1O0C - chains B and A; structure by X-ray diffraction, 2.70 A resolution.

Chain B:
Molecule: Glutaminyl tRNA
Sequence (75 nucleotides; row label = number of the first residue in the row; note: 1 number in that range is skipped by the numbering (no residue carries it; nothing is unmodelled there)):
   901 UGGGGUAUCG CCAAGC
   918 GGUAAGGCAC CGGAUUCUGA UUCCGGCAUU CCGAGGUUCG AAUCCUCGUA CCCCAGCCA
Not modelled in the structure: 901
Sequence notes: engineered mutation U901 (G1 in 43058)

Chain A:
Name: Glutaminyl-tRNA synthetase
Source organism: Escherichia coli
Notes: EC 6.1.1.18
UniProt: P00962 (SYQ_ECOLI); residue numbers follow UniProt; this construct covers 1-553
Chain sequence (554 residues; numbered 0 to 553; the number before each row is that of its first residue; numbering starts at 0):
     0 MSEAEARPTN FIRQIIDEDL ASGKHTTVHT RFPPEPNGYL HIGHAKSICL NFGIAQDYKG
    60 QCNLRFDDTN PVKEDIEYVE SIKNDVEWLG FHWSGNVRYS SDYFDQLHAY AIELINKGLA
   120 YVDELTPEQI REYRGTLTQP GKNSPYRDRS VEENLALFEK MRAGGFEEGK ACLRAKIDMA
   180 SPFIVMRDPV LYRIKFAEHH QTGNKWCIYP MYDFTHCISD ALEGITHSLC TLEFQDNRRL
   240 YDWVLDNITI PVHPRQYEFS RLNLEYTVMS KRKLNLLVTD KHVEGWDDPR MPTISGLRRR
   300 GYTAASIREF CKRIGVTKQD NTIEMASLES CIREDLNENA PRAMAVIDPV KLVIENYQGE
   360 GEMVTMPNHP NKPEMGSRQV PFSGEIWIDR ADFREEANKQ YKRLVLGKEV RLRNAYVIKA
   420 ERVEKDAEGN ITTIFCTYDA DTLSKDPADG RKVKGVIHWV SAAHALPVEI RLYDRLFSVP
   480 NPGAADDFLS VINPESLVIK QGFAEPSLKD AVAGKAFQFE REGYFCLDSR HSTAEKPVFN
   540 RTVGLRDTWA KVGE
Not modelled in the structure: 0-7, 443-453, 548-553
Sequence notes: cloning artifact (0)
Swiss-Prot annotation at these positions:
  - binding site (L-glutamine): Asp67
Small-molecule neighbours:
  - adenosine monophosphate (AMP): Arg30, Phe31, Pro32, Pro33, Glu34, Asn36, His40, Gly42, His43, Lys45, Ser46, Leu228, Thr230, Phe258, Arg260, Leu261, Met268, Lys270
  - glutamic acid (GLU): Arg30, Pro32, Asp66, Tyr211, His215, Ser227, Leu228, Cys229, Phe233, Gln255

Chain B / chain A interface:
Residue-residue contacts (95; chain B residue first):
  G902(B) - Leu136(A)  base contact
  G902(B) - Thr137(A)  base contact
  G902(B) - Pro181(A)  hydrogen bond to the base
  G903(B) - Pro181(A)  sugar contact
  G903(B) - Phe182(A)  sugar contact
  G903(B) - Asp235(A)  hydrogen bond to the base
  G904(B) - Phe182(A)  sugar contact
  G904(B) - Gln234(A)  sugar contact
  G904(B) - Asp235(A)  sugar contact
  G904(B) - Arg238(A)  hydrogen bond to the phosphate
  G905(B) - Gln234(A)  hydrogen bond to the sugar
  G905(B) - Arg237(A)  salt bridge to the phosphate
  G905(B) - Arg238(A)  salt bridge to the phosphate
  G905(B) - Lys317(A)  hydrogen bond to the phosphate
  U906(B) - Lys317(A)  salt bridge to the phosphate
  U906(B) - Gln318(A)  hydrogen bond to the sugar
  A907(B) - Gln318(A)  hydrogen bond to the phosphate
  U908(B) - Gln318(A)  hydrogen bond to the phosphate
  G910(B) - Glu323(A)  hydrogen bond to the base
  C911(B) - Thr321(A)  hydrogen bond to the sugar
  C911(B) - Ile322(A)  sugar contact
  C911(B) - Glu323(A)  sugar contact
  C912(B) - Ile313(A)  hydrogen bond to the sugar
  C912(B) - Asn320(A)  phosphate contact
  C912(B) - Thr321(A)  hydrogen bond to the phosphate
  A913(B) - Ile313(A)  sugar contact
  A913(B) - Thr316(A)  hydrogen bond to the phosphate
  A913(B) - Gln318(A)  phosphate contact
  A914(B) - Thr316(A)  phosphate contact
  G915(B) - Gln13(A)  phosphate contact
  C916(B) - Gln13(A)  hydrogen bond to the base
  G924(B) - Arg312(A)  sugar contact
  C925(B) - Arg312(A)  sugar contact
  C925(B) - Ala325(A)  sugar contact
  C925(B) - Ser326(A)  hydrogen bond to the sugar
  C925(B) - Ser329(A)  sugar contact
  A926(B) - Ala325(A)  sugar contact
  C927(B) - Arg545(A)  salt bridge to the phosphate
  C934(B) - Arg410(A)  hydrogen bond to the base
  C934(B) - Leu411(A)  base contact
  C934(B) - Arg412(A)  hydrogen bond to the sugar
  C934(B) - Asn413(A)  hydrogen bond to the base
  C934(B) - Ala414(A)  hydrogen bond to the base
  C934(B) - Leu442(A)  base contact
  C934(B) - Val455(A)  base contact
  U935(B) - Arg341(A)  hydrogen bond to the base
  U935(B) - Pro369(A)  base contact
  U935(B) - Arg412(A)  hydrogen bond to the sugar
  U935(B) - Gln517(A)  hydrogen bond to the base
  U935(B) - Glu519(A)  base contact
  U935(B) - Arg520(A)  hydrogen bond to the base
  U935(B) - Leu544(A)  base contact
  G936(B) - Gln399(A)  hydrogen bond to the base
  G936(B) - Lys401(A)  salt bridge to the phosphate
  G936(B) - Arg402(A)  hydrogen bond to the base
  G936(B) - Val455(A)  phosphate contact
  G936(B) - Arg520(A)  salt bridge to the phosphate
  A937(B) - Asn370(A)  base contact
  A937(B) - Arg545(A)  sugar contact
  A937(B) - Thr547(A)  phosphate contact
  U938(B) - Asn336(A)  hydrogen bond to the sugar
  U938(B) - Asn370(A)  hydrogen bond to the base
  U938(B) - Arg545(A)  salt bridge to the phosphate
  C969(B) - Asp319(A)  sugar contact
  C970(B) - Asp235(A)  base contact
  C971(B) - Leu136(A)  base contact
  A972(B) - Arg133(A)  hydrogen bond to the sugar
  A972(B) - Thr135(A)  base contact
  A972(B) - Leu136(A)  base contact
  A972(B) - Ile183(A)  sugar contact
  G973(B) - Arg130(A)  phosphate contact
  G973(B) - Arg133(A)  salt bridge to the phosphate
  C974(B) - Leu124(A)  hydrogen bond to the base
  C974(B) - Thr125(A)  base contact
  C974(B) - Pro126(A)  base contact
  C974(B) - Ile129(A)  phosphate contact
  C974(B) - Arg133(A)  salt bridge to the phosphate
  C974(B) - Gly168(A)  hydrogen bond to the base
  C974(B) - Val189(A)  sugar contact
  C974(B) - Arg192(A)  base contact
  C974(B) - Met210(A)  sugar contact
  C975(B) - Asn69(A)  hydrogen bond to the sugar
  C975(B) - Arg192(A)  salt bridge to the phosphate
  C975(B) - Lys194(A)  salt bridge to the phosphate
  C975(B) - Met210(A)  sugar contact
  A976(B) - Glu34(A)  sugar contact
  A976(B) - Asp66(A)  phosphate contact
  A976(B) - Thr68(A)  hydrogen bond to the phosphate
  A976(B) - Asn69(A)  phosphate contact
  A976(B) - Arg192(A)  salt bridge to the phosphate
  A976(B) - Pro209(A)  phosphate contact
  A976(B) - Met210(A)  phosphate contact
  A976(B) - Tyr211(A)  hydrogen bond to the phosphate
  A976(B) - Phe233(A)  base contact
  A976(B) - Asn236(A)  base contact
Interface residues without a listed pair, chain A (71 interface residues in all): Gly134, Ala170, Cys171, Leu231, Glu232, Val315, Tyr400, Thr441

Summary:
Chain B and chain A form an interface of 31 and 71 residues respectively, with 33 hydrogen bonds and 12 salt
bridges. Among the polar pairs are G902(B)-Pro181(A), G903(B)-Asp235(A) and G910(B)-Glu323(A). Bound to chain
A: glutamic acid and adenosine monophosphate.
Here chain B is Glutaminyl tRNA and chain A is Glutaminyl-tRNA synthetase (Escherichia coli). Entry 1O0C
(Crystal structure of L-glutamate and ampcpp bound to glutamine aminoacyl tRNA synthetase) was determined by
X-ray diffraction, deposited together with 1O0B.
